7C9U - chains A and B of the 3 polymer chains in the assembly; structure by electron microscopy, 3.40 A resolution.

[Chain A]
Protein: VP1
Source organism: Echovirus E30
Sequence (292 residues; each row starts with the number of its first residue):
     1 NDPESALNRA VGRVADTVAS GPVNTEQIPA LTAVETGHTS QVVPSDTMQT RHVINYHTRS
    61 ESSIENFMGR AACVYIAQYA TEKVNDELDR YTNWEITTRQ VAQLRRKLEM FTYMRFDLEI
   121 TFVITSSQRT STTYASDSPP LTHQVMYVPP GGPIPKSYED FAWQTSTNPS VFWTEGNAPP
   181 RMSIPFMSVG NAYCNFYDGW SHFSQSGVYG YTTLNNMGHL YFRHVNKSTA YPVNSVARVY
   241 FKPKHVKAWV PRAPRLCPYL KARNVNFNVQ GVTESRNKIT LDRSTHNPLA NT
Not modelled in the structure: 1-56, 285-292

[Chain B]
Protein: VP0
Source organism: Echovirus E30
Sequence (330 residues; row label = number of the first residue in the row):
     1 MGAQVSTQKT GAHETGLNAS GNSIIHYTNI NYYKDSASNS LNRQDFTQDP SKFTEPVKDV
    61 MIKTLPALNS PTVEECGYSD RVRSITLGNS TITTQECANV VVGYGVWPTY LSDHEATAVD
   121 QPTQPDVATC RFYTLESVKW ESSSAGWWWK FPEALSDMGL FGQNMQYHYL GRTGYTIHVQ
   181 CNASKFHQGC LLVVCVPEAE MGAATTDHAF NHTKLSNIGQ AMEFSAKKST DQTGPQTAVH
   241 NAGMGVAVGN LTIFPHQWIN LRTNNSATIV MPYINSVPMD NMYRHYNFTL MVIPFAKLEH
   301 SPQASTYVPI TVTVAPMCAE YNGLRLAGHQ
Not modelled in the structure: 1-29, 44-81, 118-119

[How chain A and chain B interact]
Pairs across the interface (100; chain A residue first):
  Glu-65(A) / Leu-41(B)
  Glu-65(A) / Asn-42(B)  hydrogen bond (side chain-backbone)
  Asn-66(A) / Arg-43(B)  hydrogen bond
  Gly-69(A) / Leu-41(B)
  Gly-69(A) / Arg-43(B)  hydrogen bond (backbone-side chain)
  Thr-112(A) / Glu-198(B)
  Tyr-113(A) / Glu-198(B)  hydrogen bond
  Tyr-113(A) / Asn-275(B)
  Tyr-113(A) / Ser-276(B)
  Asp-117(A) / Ser-36(B)
  Asp-117(A) / Ala-37(B)
  Ser-183(A) / Ala-37(B)  hydrogen bond (side chain-backbone)
  Pro-185(A) / Ala-37(B)  hydrophobic
  Asn-191(A) / Ser-276(B)  hydrogen bond (backbone-backbone)
  Asn-191(A) / Pro-278(B)
  Ala-192(A) / Ser-276(B)
  Cys-194(A) / Ser-276(B)  hydrogen bond
  Phe-196(A) / Glu-198(B)
  Phe-196(A) / Glu-200(B)
  Tyr-197(A) / Glu-198(B)
  Tyr-197(A) / Glu-200(B)  hydrogen bond (backbone-side chain)
  Tyr-197(A) / Arg-284(B)  hydrogen bond (side chain-backbone)
  Tyr-197(A) / His-285(B)
  Asp-198(A) / Lys-150(B)  salt bridge
  Asp-198(A) / Glu-198(B)  hydrogen bond (backbone-side chain)
  Asp-198(A) / Ala-199(B)
  Asp-198(A) / Glu-200(B)
  Asp-198(A) / His-285(B)
  Asp-198(A) / Tyr-286(B)  hydrogen bond (backbone-backbone)
  Gly-199(A) / Arg-284(B)
  Gly-199(A) / His-285(B)
  Trp-200(A) / Phe-210(B)
  Trp-200(A) / His-212(B)
  Trp-200(A) / Arg-284(B)  hydrogen bond (backbone-backbone)
  Trp-200(A) / Tyr-286(B)  hydrogen bond
  Ser-201(A) / Arg-284(B)  hydrogen bond (backbone-side chain)
  His-202(A) / Arg-284(B)
  Phe-203(A) / Tyr-169(B)  hydrophobic
  Phe-203(A) / Asn-281(B)
  Phe-203(A) / Arg-284(B)
  Phe-203(A) / His-329(B)
  Phe-203(A) / Gln-330(B)
  Gln-205(A) / His-212(B)  hydrogen bond
  Gln-205(A) / Tyr-283(B)  hydrogen bond (side chain-backbone)
  Gln-205(A) / Tyr-286(B)  hydrogen bond
  Tyr-209(A) / Ala-199(B)
  Tyr-209(A) / Glu-200(B)
  Tyr-209(A) / Met-201(B)  hydrogen bond (side chain-backbone)
  Tyr-209(A) / Phe-210(B)  hydrophobic
  Tyr-209(A) / Leu-215(B)  hydrophobic
  Gly-210(A) / Glu-200(B)
  Tyr-211(A) / Glu-200(B)
  Lys-242(A) / Leu-41(B)
  Lys-244(A) / Ala-37(B)
  Lys-244(A) / Asn-39(B)  hydrogen bond (side chain-backbone)
  Lys-244(A) / Leu-41(B)
  His-245(A) / Ser-36(B)
  His-245(A) / Asn-39(B)
  His-245(A) / Ser-40(B)  hydrogen bond (side chain-backbone)
  His-245(A) / Asn-42(B)
  Val-250(A) / Tyr-104(B)
  Val-250(A) / Pro-197(B)  hydrophobic
  Val-250(A) / Ile-274(B)  hydrophobic
  Pro-251(A) / Ile-253(B)
  Pro-251(A) / Phe-254(B)
  Arg-252(A) / Pro-197(B)  hydrogen bond (side chain-backbone)
  Arg-252(A) / Glu-198(B)  hydrogen bond (side chain-backbone)
  Arg-252(A) / Ile-253(B)
  Arg-252(A) / Phe-254(B)
  Ala-253(A) / Val-246(B)
  Ala-253(A) / Asn-250(B)
  Ala-253(A) / Ile-253(B)
  Pro-254(A) / Val-246(B)
  Arg-255(A) / Met-244(B)
  Arg-255(A) / Gly-245(B)
  Leu-256(A) / Asn-241(B)
  Leu-256(A) / Gly-245(B)  hydrogen bond (backbone-backbone)
  Leu-256(A) / Val-246(B)
  Cys-257(A) / Asn-241(B)  hydrogen bond
  Cys-257(A) / Gly-245(B)  hydrogen bond (backbone-backbone)
  Leu-260(A) / Thr-206(B)
  Lys-261(A) / Thr-206(B)
  Lys-261(A) / Asp-207(B)
  Val-265(A) / Glu-200(B)
  Val-265(A) / Met-201(B)
  Val-265(A) / Gly-202(B)
  Val-265(A) / Met-244(B)
  Asn-266(A) / Ala-203(B)
  Phe-267(A) / Thr-206(B)
  Phe-267(A) / Gln-236(B)
  Phe-267(A) / Gly-243(B)
  Phe-267(A) / Met-244(B)
  Phe-267(A) / Gly-245(B)
  Val-269(A) / Lys-228(B)
  Val-269(A) / Gln-236(B)
  Val-269(A) / His-240(B)
  Val-269(A) / Asn-241(B)
  Gln-270(A) / His-240(B)  hydrogen bond (backbone-side chain)
  Gln-270(A) / Asn-241(B)
  Val-272(A) / His-240(B)
Other interface residues (no listed pair), chain A (48 interface residues in all): Leu-118, Ile-184, Gly-190, Ser-204, Pro-243, Asn-268
Other interface residues (no listed pair), chain B (51 interface residues in all): Ser-38, Glu-153, Val-196, Asn-211, Ala-238, Ala-247, Val-277

[Overview]
The interface between chain A and chain B involves 48 residues on one side and 51 on the other; the contacts
include 26 hydrogen bonds and 1 salt bridge. Polar contacts include Asp-198(A)/Lys-150(B), Glu-65(A)/Asn-42(B)
and Asn-66(A)/Arg-43(B).
Chain A is VP1 and chain B is VP0, both from Echovirus E30; the structure, Echovirus 30 E-particle, was
determined by electron microscopy, deposited together with 7C9S, 7C9T, 7C9V, 7C9W, 7C9X, 7C9Y and 7C9Z.
